Entry 6TIU (X-ray diffraction, 3.57 A resolution); this record covers chains C and E of the 5 polymer chains in the assembly.

# Chain C
Name: Tubulin alpha-1 chain
From: Drosophila melanogaster
Reference sequence: P06603 (TBA1_DROME); residues 1-450 here = UniProt positions 1-450
Amino-acid sequence (450 residues; numbered 1 to 450; the number before each row is that of its first residue):
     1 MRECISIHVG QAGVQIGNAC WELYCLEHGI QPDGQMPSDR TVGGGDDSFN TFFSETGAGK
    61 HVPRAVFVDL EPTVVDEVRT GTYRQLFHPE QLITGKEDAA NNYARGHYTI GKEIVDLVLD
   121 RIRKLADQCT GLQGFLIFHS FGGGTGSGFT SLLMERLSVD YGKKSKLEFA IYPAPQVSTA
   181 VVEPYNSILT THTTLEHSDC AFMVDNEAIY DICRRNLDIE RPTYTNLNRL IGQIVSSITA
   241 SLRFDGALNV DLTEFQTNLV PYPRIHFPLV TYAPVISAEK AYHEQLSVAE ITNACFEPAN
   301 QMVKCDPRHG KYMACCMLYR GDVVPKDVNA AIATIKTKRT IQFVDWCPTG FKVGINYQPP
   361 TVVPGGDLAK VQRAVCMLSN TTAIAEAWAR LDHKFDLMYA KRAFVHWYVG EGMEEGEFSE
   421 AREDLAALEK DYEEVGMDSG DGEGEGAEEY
Disordered / not traced: 38-44, 440-450
Construct notes: engineered mutation Arg40 (Lys in P06603)
Curated features (UniProtKB/Swiss-Prot):
  - active site: Glu254
  - binding site (GTP): Gln11, Glu71, Ser140, Gly144, Thr145, Thr179, Asn206, Asn228
  - binding site (Mg(2+)): Glu71
  - site: Tyr450 (Involved in polymerization)

# Chain E
Name: Stathmin-4
From: Rattus norvegicus
Reference sequence: P63043 (STMN4_RAT); residues 4-145 here correspond to UniProt positions 48-189 (UniProt number = residue number + 44)
Amino-acid sequence (143 residues; each row starts with the number of its first residue):
     3 MADMEVIELN KATSGQSWEV ILKPPSFDGV PEFNASLPRR RDPSLEEIQK KLEAAEERRK
    63 YQEAELLKHL AEKREHEREV IQKAIEENNN FIKMAKEKLA QKMESNKENR EAHLAAMLER
   123 LQEKDKHAEE VRKNKELKEE ASR
Disordered / not traced: 3, 31-43, 144-145
Construct notes: initiating methionine (3); engineered mutation Ala4 (Ser48 in P63043), Trp20 (Phe64 in P63043); conflict Ala14 (Cys58 in P63043)
Curated features (UniProtKB/Swiss-Prot):
  - modified residue: Ser46 (Phosphoserine)

# Interface between chain C and chain E
Pairs across the interface (35):
  His107(C) with Lys104(E); Met105(E)
  Tyr108(C) with Lys104(E); Met105(E), hydrophobic; Asn108(E)
  Thr109(C) with Arg112(E), hydrogen bond
  Lys112(C) with Met105(E)
  Leu152(C) with Met105(E), hydrophobic
  Glu155(C) with Leu101(E); Lys104(E), salt bridge
  Arg156(C) with Leu101(E)
  Ser158(C) with Phe93(E); Ile94(E)
  Val159(C) with Ile94(E); Ala97(E), hydrophobic; Lys98(E)
  Gly162(C) with Asn90(E); Phe93(E); Ile94(E)
  Lys163(C) with Glu89(E); Asn90(E), hydrogen bond (backbone-side chain); Phe93(E)
  Thr193(C) with Lys104(E)
  Glu196(C) with Lys100(E), salt bridge
  His197(C) with Phe93(E)
  Val409(C) with His115(E), hydrogen bond (backbone-side chain)
  Gly410(C) with Arg112(E)
  Glu411(C) with Asn108(E), hydrogen bond (backbone-side chain); Arg112(E), salt bridge
  Gly412(C) with Asn108(E), hydrogen bond (backbone-side chain); Asn111(E); Arg112(E)
  Met413(C) with Asn108(E)
  Glu414(C) with Ser107(E); Asn111(E)
Also at the interface, not in a pair above, chain C (21 interface residues in all): Tyr103
Also at the interface, not in a pair above, chain E (16 interface residues in all): Leu116

# In short
21 residues of chain C and 16 residues of chain E are in contact, with 5 hydrogen bonds and 3 salt bridges.
Polar pairs include Glu155(C)-Lys104(E), Glu196(C)-Lys100(E) and Glu411(C)-Arg112(E). From UniProt:
active-site residue Glu254(C), 8 GTP-binding residues and Mg2+-binding residue Glu71(C) on chain C.
Here chain C is Tubulin alpha-1 chain (Drosophila melanogaster) and chain E is Stathmin-4 (Rattus norvegicus).
Entry 6TIU (Drosophila GTP-tubulin Y222F mutant) was determined by X-ray diffraction, deposited together with
6TIS, 6TIY and 6TIZ.
